7UZR - chains A and J of the 6 polymer chains in the assembly; structure by X-ray diffraction, 2.70 A resolution.

[Chain A]
Protein: Cyclic GMP-AMP synthase
From: Mus musculus
Notes: EC 2.7.7.86; fragment: catalytic domain, residues 147-507
UniProtKB: Q8C6L5 (CGAS_MOUSE); numbering as in UniProt (aligned over 147-507)
Amino-acid sequence (364 residues; each row starts with the number of its first residue):
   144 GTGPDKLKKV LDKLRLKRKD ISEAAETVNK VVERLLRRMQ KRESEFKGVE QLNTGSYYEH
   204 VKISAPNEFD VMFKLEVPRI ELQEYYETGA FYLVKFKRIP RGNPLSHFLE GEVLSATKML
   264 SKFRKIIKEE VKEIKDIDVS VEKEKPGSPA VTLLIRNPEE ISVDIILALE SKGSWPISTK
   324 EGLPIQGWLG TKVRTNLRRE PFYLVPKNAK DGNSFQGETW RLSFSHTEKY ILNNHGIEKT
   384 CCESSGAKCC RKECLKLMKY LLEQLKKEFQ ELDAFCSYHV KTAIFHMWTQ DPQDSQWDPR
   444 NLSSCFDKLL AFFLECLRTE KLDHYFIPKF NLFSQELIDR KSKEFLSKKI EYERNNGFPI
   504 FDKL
Not modelled in the structure: 144-148, 240-245, 507
Sequence notes: expression tag (144-146)
Bound ions: Mn2+ site 1: Glu-211, Asp-213, Asp-307 (together with OKR); Mn2+ site 2: Glu-211, Asp-213 (together with OKR); Zn2+: His-378, Cys-384, Cys-385, Cys-392
Residues lining bound ligands: OKR ([[(2R,3R,4R,5R)-5-(2-azanyl-6-oxidanylidene-1H-purin-9-yl)-4-[[(2R,3S,4R,5R)-5-(2-azanyl-6-oxidanylidene-1H-purin-9-yl)-3,4-bis(oxidanyl)oxolan-2-yl]methoxy-oxidanyl-phosphoryl]oxy-3-oxidanyl-oxolan-2-yl]methoxy-oxidanyl-phosphoryl] phosphono hydrogen phosphate): Gly-198, Ser-199, Glu-202, Lys-205, Glu-211, Asp-213, Lys-288, Asp-307, Arg-364, Lys-402, Lys-409, Phe-418, Cys-419, Ser-420, Tyr-421, Lys-424, His-467
Swiss-Prot annotation at these positions:
  - region: Lys-372 to Lys-395 (DNA-binding)
  - motif: Leu-154 to Leu-159 (Nuclear export signal), Asp-281 to Ser-291 (Nuclear localization signal)
  - binding site (GTP): Thr-197, Asp-307, Arg-364 to Glu-371
  - binding site (ATP): Ser-199, Glu-371, Lys-402, Ser-420 to Lys-424
  - binding site (Mg(2+)): Glu-211, Asp-213, Asp-307
  - binding site (2',3'-cGAMP): Asp-213, Gly-290, Asp-307, Lys-350, Arg-364 to Ser-366
  - binding site (Zn(2+)): His-378, Cys-384, Cys-385, Cys-392
  - site: Arg-241 (Arginine-anchor), Asp-307, Ile-308 (Cleavage)
  - modified residue: Lys-156 (N6-lactoyllysine), Glu-176 (PolyADP-ribosyl glutamic acid), Ser-199 (Phosphoserine), Tyr-201 (Phosphotyrosine), Glu-272 (5-glutamyl polyglutamate), Ser-291 (Phosphoserine), Glu-302 (5-glutamyl glutamate), Lys-372 (N6-acetyllysine), Lys-382 (N6-acetyllysine), Lys-402 (N6-acetyllysine), Ser-420 (Phosphoserine), Lys-491 (N6-methyllysine)
  - lipidation (S-palmitoyl cysteine): Cys-392, Cys-393, Cys-459
  - cross-link (Glycyl lysine isopeptide (Lys-Gly)): Lys-217 (interchain with G-Cter in SUMO), Lys-271 (interchain with G-Cter in ubiquitin), Lys-335 (interchain with G-Cter in SUMO), Lys-372 (interchain with G-Cter in SUMO), Lys-382 (interchain with G-Cter in SUMO), Lys-399 (interchain with G-Cter in ubiquitin), Lys-402 (interchain with G-Cter in ubiquitin), Lys-409 (interchain with G-Cter in ubiquitin), Lys-410 (interchain with G-Cter in ubiquitin), Lys-464 (interchain with G-Cter in SUMO)
  - mutagenesis: Lys-156 (K156Q: Mimics lactylation; knockin mice show higher mortality following HSV-1 infection), Asn-172 (N172K: Induces alteration of the DNA-binding surface and leads to decreased synthesis of cyclic GMP-AMP (cGAMP); when associated with L-180), Glu-176 (E176A: Abolished poly-ADP-ribosylation by PARP1, stimulating interferon production in knockin mice), Arg-180 (R180L: Induces alteration of the DNA-binding surface and leads to decreased synthesis of cyclic GMP-AMP (cGAMP); when associated with K-182), Gly-198 (G198A: Abolishes stimulation of interferon production; when associated with A-199), Ser-199 (S199A: Abolishes stimulation of interferon production; when associated with A-199), Tyr-201 (Y201E: Phosphomimetic mutant; reduced translocation to the nucleus following treatment with etoposide), Glu-211 to Asp-213 (Abolished nucleotidyltransferase activity. Does not affect nuclear localization and tethering to chromatin), Glu-211 (E211A: Abolishes ability to promote type-I interferon production), Asp-213 (D213A: Abolishes ability to promote type-I interferon production), Lys-217 (K217R: Reduced sumoylation), Arg-222 (R222E: Impaired tethering to chromatin, leading to constitutive activation in the absence of DNA), 31 further mutagenesis entries in UniProt
From the paper describing this entry:
  - mutagenesis - E211Q/D213N: abolished catalytic activity
  - specificity-determining residues: His-467 (proposed by the authors, not directly observed)
  - mutagenesis - R364A (33-fold), H467A: decreased catalytic activity on ATP/GTP
  - mutagenesis - H467A (2-fold): increased catalytic activity on GTP/GTP
  - specificity-determining residues: Ile-309, Arg-364
  - mutagenesis - R364A (10-fold): decreased catalytic activity on GTP/GTP
  - mutagenesis - R364A (4-fold): increased catalytic activity on ATP/ATP

[Chain J]
Molecule: Palindromic DNA18
Sequence (18 nucleotides; numbered 1 to 18; the number before each row is that of its first residue):
     1 ATCTGTACAT GTACAGAT

[Interface between chain A and chain J]
Pairs across the interface - 5 pairs, chain A then chain J:
  Arg-222(A) with DA17(J), salt bridge to the phosphate
  Lys-315(A) with DA15(J), sugar contact; DG16(J), phosphate contact
  Gly-316(A) with DG16(J), hydrogen bond to the phosphate
  Arg-342(A) with DA13(J), sugar contact
Also at the interface, not in a pair above, chain A (5 interface residues in all): Glu-219
Also at the interface, not in a pair above, chain J (5 interface residues in all): DC14

[In short]
The chain A/chain J interface involves 5 residues from each chain; the contacts include 1 hydrogen bond and 1
salt bridge. Polar pairs include Gly-316(A)/DG16(J) and Arg-222(A)/DA17(J). Bound to chain A: compound OKR.
From the paper: R364A and H467A of chain A reduce catalytic activity on ATP/GTP; specificity determinants
His-467(A), Ile-309(A) and Arg-364(A).
Chain A is Cyclic GMP-AMP synthase (Mus musculus) and chain J is Palindromic DNA18; the structure, Structure
of Ternary Complex of cGAS with dsDNA and Bound 5 -pppG(2 ,5 )pG, was determined by X-ray diffraction (same
publication as 7UUX, 7UXW, 7UYQ, 7UYZ, 7V0W, 8EAE and 14 further entries).
